PDB entry 7ZKC | X-ray diffraction, 1.77 A resolution | chain A

# Chain A
Molecule: UDP-glucose-glycoprotein glucosyltransferase-like protein
From: Chaetomium thermophilum
UniProtKB: G0SB58 (G0SB58_CHATD); residues 1187-1473 here = UniProt positions 1187-1473
Chain sequence (299 residues; numbered 1184 to 1482; the number before each row is that of its first residue):
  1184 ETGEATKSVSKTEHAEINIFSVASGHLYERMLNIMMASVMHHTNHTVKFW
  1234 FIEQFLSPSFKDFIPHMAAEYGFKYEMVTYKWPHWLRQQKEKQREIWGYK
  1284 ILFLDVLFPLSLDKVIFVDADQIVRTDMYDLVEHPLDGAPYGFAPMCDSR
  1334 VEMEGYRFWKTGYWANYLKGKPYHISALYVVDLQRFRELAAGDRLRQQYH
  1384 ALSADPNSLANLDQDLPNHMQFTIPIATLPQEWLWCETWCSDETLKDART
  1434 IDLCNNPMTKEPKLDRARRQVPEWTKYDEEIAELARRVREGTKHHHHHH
Disordered / not traced: 1184-1195, 1474-1482
Construct notes: expression tag (1184-1186, 1474-1482)
Cystine bridges: C1330-C1423, C1419-C1437
Covalent attachments: N-acetylglucosamine (NAG) linked to N1227
Metal / ion sites: Ca2+: D1302, D1304, D1435, L1436
What the authors report for this chain:
  - Ca2+ coordination: D1302, D1304, D1435, L1436
  - specificity-determining residues: W1280, D1396 (proposed by the authors, not directly observed)

# Summary
Covalently linked N-acetylglucosamine: at N1227. D1302, D1304, D1435 and L1436 coordinate Ca2+. From the
paper: Ca2+ coordination by D1302, D1304 and D1435 among others; specificity determinants W1280 and D1396.
Chain A is UDP-glucose-glycoprotein glucosyltransferase-like protein (Chaetomium thermophilum); the structure,
Catalytic domain of UDP-Glucose Glycoprotein Glucosyltransferase from Chaetomium thermophilum (apo form), was
determined by X-ray diffraction (same publication as 7ZLL).
